PDB entry 5LSK | X-ray diffraction, 3.50 A resolution | chains B and N of the 5 polymer chains in the assembly

== Chain B ==
Name: Polyamine-modulated factor 1
Organism: Homo sapiens
UniProt: Q6P1K2 (PMF1_HUMAN); numbering as in UniProt (aligned over 31-205)
Chain sequence (176 residues; numbered 30 to 205; the number before each row is that of its first residue):
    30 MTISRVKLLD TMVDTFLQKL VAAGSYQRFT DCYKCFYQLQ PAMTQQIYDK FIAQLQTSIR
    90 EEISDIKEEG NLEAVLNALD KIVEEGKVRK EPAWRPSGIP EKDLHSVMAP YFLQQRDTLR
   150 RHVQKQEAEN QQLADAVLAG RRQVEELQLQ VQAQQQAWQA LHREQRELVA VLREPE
Unresolved in the structure: 30, 204-205
Differences from the reference sequence: initiating methionine (30)

== Chain N ==
Name: Kinetochore-associated protein NSL1 homolog
Organism: Homo sapiens
UniProt: Q96IY1 (NSL1_HUMAN); residues 1-206 here = UniProt positions 1-206
Chain sequence (206 residues; row label = number of the first residue in the row):
     1 MAGSPELVVL DPPWDKELAA GTESQALVSA TPREDFRVRC TSKRAVTEML QLCGRFVQKL
    61 GDALPEEIRE PALRDAQWTF ESAVQENISI NGQAWQEASD NCFMDSDIKV LEDQFDEIIV
   121 DIATKRKQYP RKILECVIKT IKAKQEILKQ YHPVVHPLDL KYDPDPAPHM ENLKCRGETV
   181 AKEISEAMKS LPALIEQGEG FSQVLR
Unresolved in the structure: 1-31, 205-206

== How chain B and chain N interact ==
Residue-residue contacts (10):
  P125(B) - R126(N)  hydrogen bond (backbone-side chain)
  L133(B) - I133(N)  hydrophobic
  M137(B) - V137(N)  hydrophobic
  Y140(B) - L134(N)  hydrophobic
  Y140(B) - I138(N)  hydrophobic
  F141(B) - V137(N)  hydrophobic
  F141(B) - I141(N)  hydrophobic
  Q144(B) - I141(N)
  L148(B) - Q145(N)
  L148(B) - L148(N)  hydrophobic
Other interface residues (no listed pair), chain B (11 interface residues in all): S126, V136, T147, H151
Other interface residues (no listed pair), chain N (10 interface residues in all): P130, K144

== In short ==
The interface between chain B and chain N involves 11 residues on one side and 10 on the other, with 1
hydrogen bond. The hydrogen-bonded pair is P125(B)-R126(N).
Here chain B is Polyamine-modulated factor 1 and chain N is Kinetochore-associated protein NSL1 homolog, both
from Homo sapiens. Entry 5LSK (Crystal structure of the human kinetochore MIS12-cenp-C complex) was determined
by X-ray diffraction together with 5LSI and 5LSJ from the same study.
